5TN1 - chains A and C of the 4 polymer chains in the assembly; structure by X-ray diffraction, 2.06 A resolution.

Chain A:
Molecule: Estrogen receptor
Source organism: Homo sapiens
Notes: fragment: ligand-binding domain
UniProt: P03372 (ESR1_HUMAN); numbering as in UniProt (aligned over 298-554)
Amino-acid sequence (257 residues; numbered 298 to 554; the number before each row is that of its first residue):
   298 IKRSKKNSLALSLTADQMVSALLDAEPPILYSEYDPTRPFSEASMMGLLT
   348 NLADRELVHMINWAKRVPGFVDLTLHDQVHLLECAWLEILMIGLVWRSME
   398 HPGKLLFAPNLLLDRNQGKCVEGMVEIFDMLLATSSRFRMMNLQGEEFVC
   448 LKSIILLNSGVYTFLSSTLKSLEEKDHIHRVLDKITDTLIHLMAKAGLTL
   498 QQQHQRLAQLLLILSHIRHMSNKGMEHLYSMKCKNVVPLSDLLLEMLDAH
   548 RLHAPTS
Unresolved in the structure: 298-300, 332-334, 549-554
Sequence notes: engineered mutation S537 (Tyr in P03372)
Ligand contacts: 7FR ((9beta,13alpha,17Z)-17-{[4-(propan-2-yl)phenyl]imino}estra-1,3,5(10)-trien-3-ol): M343, L346, T347, L349, A350, E353, L384, L387, M388, L391, R394, F404, M421, I424, G521, H524, L525, M528

Chain C:
Molecule: Nuclear receptor coactivator 2
Notes: fragment: Nuclear receptor-interacting peptide
UniProt: Q15596 (NCOA2_HUMAN); numbering as in UniProt (aligned over 686-698)
Amino-acid sequence (13 residues; numbered 686 to 698; the number before each row is that of its first residue):
   686 KHKILHRLLQDSS
Unresolved in the structure: 686-687, 697-698

How chain A and chain C interact:
Pairs across the interface - 22 pairs, chain A then chain C:
  I358(A) with L690(C), hydrophobic; L693(C); L694(C), hydrophobic
  K362(A) with L693(C); L694(C), hydrogen bond (side chain-backbone); D696(C)
  L372(A) with H691(C); L694(C), hydrophobic; Q695(C)
  Q375(A) with L694(C)
  V376(A) with L690(C); H691(C); L694(C), hydrophobic
  L379(A) with L690(C), hydrophobic; L694(C), hydrophobic
  E380(A) with L690(C)
  D538(A) with I689(C)
  L539(A) with I689(C), hydrophobic; L693(C), hydrophobic
  E542(A) with K688(C), hydrogen bond (side chain-backbone); I689(C), hydrogen bond (side chain-backbone)
  M543(A) with L690(C), hydrophobic
Other interface residues (no listed pair), chain A (12 interface residues in all): F367

Summary:
12 residues of chain A and 8 residues of chain C are in contact; the contacts include 3 hydrogen bonds. Among
the polar pairs are K362(A)-L694(C), E542(A)-K688(C) and E542(A)-I689(C). Bound to chain A: compound 7FR.
Chain A is Estrogen receptor (Homo sapiens) and chain C is Nuclear receptor coactivator 2; the structure,
Crystal Structure of the ER-alpha Ligand-binding Domain (Y537S) in Complex with the estradiol derivative,
(8S,9S,13S,14S,E)-17-((4-isopropylphenyl)imino)-13-methyl-7,8,9,11,12,13,14,15,16,17-decahydro-6H-cyclopenta[a]phenanthren-3-ol,
was determined by X-ray diffraction together with 5KR9, 5KRA, 5KRC, 5KRF, 5KRH, 5KRI and 43 further entries
from the same study.
